Entry 2Z31 (X-ray diffraction, 2.70 A resolution); this record covers chains D and P of the 5 polymer chains in the assembly.

# Chain D
Protein: H-2 class II histocompatibility antigen, A-U beta chain precursor
Organism: Mus musculus
Notes: fragment: extracellular beta-1 and extracellular beta-2
Reference sequence: P06344 (HB2U_MOUSE); the construct lacks a stretch of the UniProt sequence and is renumbered around it, so the offset changes along the chain: 1-64 = UniProt 28-91; 67-84 = UniProt 92-109; 85-190 = UniProt 111-216
Sequence (189 residues; numbered 1 to 190 plus 1 insertion-coded residue; 2 numbers in that range are skipped by the numbering (no residue carries them; nothing is unmodelled there); the number before each row is that of its first residue):
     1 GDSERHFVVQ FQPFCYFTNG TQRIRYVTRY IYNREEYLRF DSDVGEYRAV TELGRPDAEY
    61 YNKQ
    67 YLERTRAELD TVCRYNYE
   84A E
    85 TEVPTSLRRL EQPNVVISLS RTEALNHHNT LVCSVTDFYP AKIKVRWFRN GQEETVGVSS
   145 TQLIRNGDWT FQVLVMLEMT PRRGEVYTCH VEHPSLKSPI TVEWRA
Not modelled in the structure: 1
Disulfides: Cys15-Cys79, Cys117-Cys173
Swiss-Prot annotation at these positions:
  - region: Arg189, Ala190 (Connecting peptide)
  - glycosylation: Asn19 (N-linked (GlcNAc...) asparagine)

# Chain P
Protein: Myelin basic protein (MBP)-peptide
Sequence (11 residues; each row starts with the number of its first residue; numbers below 1 keep their minus sign (Arg-2 is residue -2)):
    -2 RGGASQYRPS Q

# Interface between chain D and chain P
Pairs across the interface (27):
  Val9(D) - Tyr4(P)
  Phe11(D) - Ser2(P)
  Phe11(D) - Gln3(P)
  Phe11(D) - Tyr4(P)  hydrophobic
  Pro13(D) - Ser2(P)
  Tyr26(D) - Ser2(P)  hydrogen bond
  Tyr30(D) - Gln3(P)
  Tyr30(D) - Tyr4(P)  hydrophobic
  Tyr30(D) - Arg5(P)  hydrogen bond (side chain-backbone)
  Tyr47(D) - Arg5(P)
  Asp57(D) - Ser7(P)
  Tyr60(D) - Gln8(P)
  Tyr61(D) - Arg5(P)  hydrogen bond (side chain-backbone)
  Tyr61(D) - Pro6(P)  hydrogen bond (side chain-backbone)
  Tyr61(D) - Ser7(P)
  Tyr67(D) - Arg5(P)
  Tyr67(D) - Pro6(P)  hydrogen bond (side chain-backbone)
  Arg70(D) - Arg5(P)
  Thr71(D) - Arg5(P)
  Glu74(D) - Ser2(P)
  Glu74(D) - Gln3(P)  hydrogen bond (side chain-backbone)
  Glu74(D) - Arg5(P)  salt bridge
  Val78(D) - Ala1(P)
  Val78(D) - Ser2(P)
  Tyr81(D) - Arg-2(P)  hydrogen bond (side chain-backbone)
  Asn82(D) - Gly-1(P)
  Asn82(D) - Gly0(P)  hydrogen bond (side chain-backbone)
Interface residues without a listed pair, chain D (19 interface residues in all): Gln10, Tyr37, Thr85

# Overview
19 residues of chain D and 11 residues of chain P are in contact, with 8 hydrogen bonds and 1 salt bridge.
Polar pairs include Glu74(D)-Arg5(P), Tyr26(D)-Ser2(P) and Tyr30(D)-Arg5(P).
Here chain D is H-2 class II histocompatibility antigen, A-U beta chain precursor (Mus musculus) and chain P
is Myelin basic protein (MBP)-peptide. Entry 2Z31 (Crystal structure of immune receptor complex) was
determined by X-ray diffraction together with 2PXY and 2Z35 from the same study.
